Entry 9BP0 (electron microscopy, 3.67 A resolution); this record covers chains A and B of the 5 polymer chains in the assembly.

# Chain A (and B)
Name: Glycine receptor subunit alpha-3
Source organism: Homo sapiens
Notes: chain B of this document is another copy of the same molecule, construct and numbering; everything in this record applies to it too
Reference sequence: O75311 (GLRA3_HUMAN); residues 1-431 here correspond to UniProt positions 34-464 (UniProt number = residue number + 33)
Chain sequence (422 residues; row label = number of the first residue in the row; note: 9 numbers in that range are skipped by the numbering (no residue carries them; nothing is unmodelled there)):
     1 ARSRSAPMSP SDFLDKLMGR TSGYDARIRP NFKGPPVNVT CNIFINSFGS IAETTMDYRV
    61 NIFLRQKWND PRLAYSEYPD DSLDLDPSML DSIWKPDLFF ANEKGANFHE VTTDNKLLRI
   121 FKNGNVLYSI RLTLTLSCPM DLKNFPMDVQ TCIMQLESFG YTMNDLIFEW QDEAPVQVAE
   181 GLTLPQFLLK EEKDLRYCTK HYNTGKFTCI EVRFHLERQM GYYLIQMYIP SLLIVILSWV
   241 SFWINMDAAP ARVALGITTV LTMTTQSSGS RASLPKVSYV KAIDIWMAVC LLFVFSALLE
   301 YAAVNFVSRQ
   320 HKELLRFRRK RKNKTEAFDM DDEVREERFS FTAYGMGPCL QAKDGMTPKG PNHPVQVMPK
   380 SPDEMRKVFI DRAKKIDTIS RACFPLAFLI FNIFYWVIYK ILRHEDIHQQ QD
Unresolved in the structure: 1-7, 320-385, 425-431 (chain B: 1-7, 320-384, 423-431)
Cystine bridges: Cys138-Cys152, Cys198-Cys209
Covalently attached groups: N-acetylglucosamine (NAG) linked to Asn38
Construct notes: conflict Glu346 (Ser379 in O75311)
Small-molecule neighbours: glycine (GLY): Ile62, Phe63, Leu64, Arg65, Asn115, Lys116, Ser129, Ile130, Arg131, Leu132
Swiss-Prot annotation at these positions:
  - binding site (Zn(2+)): Glu192, Asp194, His215
  - binding site (strychnine): Tyr202 to Phe207
  - site: Leu261 (Important for obstruction of the ion pore in the closed conformation)
  - glycosylation: Asn38 (N-linked (GlcNAc...) asparagine)

# Interface between chain A and chain B
Pairs across the interface (58; chain A residue first):
  Asp25(A) - Ser11(B)  hydrogen bond
  Ala26(A) - Asp86(B)
  Arg27(A) - Leu14(B)
  Arg27(A) - Asp86(B)
  Arg27(A) - Met89(B)  hydrogen bond
  Ile28(A) - Pro10(B)  hydrophobic
  Ile28(A) - Ser11(B)
  Phe32(A) - Tyr78(B)  hydrophobic
  Asp97(A) - Thr113(B)  hydrogen bond
  Leu98(A) - Val111(B)
  Leu98(A) - Thr112(B)  hydrogen bond (backbone-side chain)
  Leu98(A) - Thr113(B)
  Phe99(A) - Val111(B)  hydrophobic
  Phe99(A) - Asn115(B)
  Phe99(A) - Arg131(B)
  Phe100(A) - Arg131(B)  hydrogen bond (backbone-side chain)
  Ala101(A) - Asn46(B)  hydrogen bond (backbone-side chain)
  Glu103(A) - Asn61(B)
  Glu103(A) - His109(B)
  Glu103(A) - Val111(B)
  Glu103(A) - Arg131(B)  salt bridge
  Ala106(A) - Val111(B)  hydrophobic
  Phe108(A) - Thr112(B)
  Leu132(A) - Val111(B)  hydrophobic
  Leu132(A) - Thr112(B)
  Phe159(A) - Phe63(B)  hydrophobic
  Phe159(A) - Asn115(B)
  Phe159(A) - Leu117(B)
  Phe159(A) - Ser129(B)
  Phe159(A) - Arg131(B)
  Gly160(A) - Leu117(B)
  Tyr161(A) - Asp86(B)  hydrogen bond
  Thr162(A) - Asp84(B)  hydrogen bond
  Thr162(A) - Arg119(B)
  Asp165(A) - Asp84(B)
  Tyr202(A) - Phe63(B)  hydrophobic
  Tyr202(A) - Arg65(B)
  Asn203(A) - Asn42(B)
  Asn203(A) - Arg65(B)  hydrogen bond
  Asn203(A) - Gln177(B)  hydrogen bond
  Thr204(A) - Arg65(B)
  Thr204(A) - Arg119(B)  hydrogen bond (backbone-side chain)
  Phe207(A) - Leu117(B)  hydrophobic
  Val253(A) - Ala254(B)  hydrophobic
  Ile257(A) - Ala254(B)  hydrophobic
  Ile257(A) - Thr258(B)
  Val260(A) - Thr258(B)
  Leu261(A) - Leu261(B)  hydrophobic
  Arg271(A) - Gln226(B)
  Lys276(A) - Pro185(B)
  Lys276(A) - Gln186(B)
  Lys276(A) - Tyr222(B)
  Val277(A) - Tyr222(B)
  Ser278(A) - Gln219(B)
  Ser278(A) - Gly221(B)
  Ser278(A) - Tyr222(B)
  Asp284(A) - Ile225(B)
  Phe295(A) - Leu237(B)  hydrophobic
Also at the interface, not in a pair above, chain A (45 interface residues in all): Trp94, Pro96, Lys104, Gly105, Tyr128, Ile130, Lys200, Leu299, Ala302, Asn305, Phe306, Arg309
Also at the interface, not in a pair above, chain B (51 interface residues in all): Asp15, Phe44, Leu83, Glu110, Asp114, Lys116, Leu127, Ile130, Tyr223, Leu233, Val240, Ile244, Asn245, Ala248, Pro250, Ala251, Ile257, Thr262

# In short
45 residues of chain A face 51 of chain B across their interface, with 11 hydrogen bonds and 1 salt bridge.
Polar contacts include Glu103(A)-Arg131(B), Asp25(A)-Ser11(B) and Arg27(A)-Met89(B). Chain A binds glycine.
Covalently linked N-acetylglucosamine: at Asn38(A).
Both chains are Glycine receptor subunit alpha-3 (Homo sapiens). Entry 9BP0 (Cryo-EM structure of human
heteromeric Glycine Receptor alpha3S346E-beta with glycine) was determined by electron microscopy.
